Entry 3V86 (X-ray diffraction, 2.91 A resolution); this record covers chain A.

Chain A:
Molecule: De novo design helix
Sequence (27 residues; each row starts with the number of its first residue):
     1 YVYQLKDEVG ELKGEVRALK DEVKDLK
What the authors report for this chain:
  - interface residues: Gly10

Overview:
The paper reports the interface residue Gly10.
Chain A is De novo design helix; the structure, Computational Design of a Protein Crystal, was determined by
X-ray diffraction, deposited together with 4DAC.
